Entry 6PTJ (electron microscopy, 3.80 A resolution); this record covers chains E and F of the 14 polymer chains in the assembly.

Chain E (and F):
Name: DNA polymerase alpha-binding protein
Source organism: Saccharomyces cerevisiae (strain ATCC 204508 / S288c)
Notes: chain F of this document is another copy of the same molecule, construct and numbering; everything in this record applies to it too
UniProtKB: Q01454 (CTF4_YEAST); residue numbers follow UniProt; this construct covers 1-927
Chain sequence (927 residues; numbered 1 to 927; the number before each row is that of its first residue):
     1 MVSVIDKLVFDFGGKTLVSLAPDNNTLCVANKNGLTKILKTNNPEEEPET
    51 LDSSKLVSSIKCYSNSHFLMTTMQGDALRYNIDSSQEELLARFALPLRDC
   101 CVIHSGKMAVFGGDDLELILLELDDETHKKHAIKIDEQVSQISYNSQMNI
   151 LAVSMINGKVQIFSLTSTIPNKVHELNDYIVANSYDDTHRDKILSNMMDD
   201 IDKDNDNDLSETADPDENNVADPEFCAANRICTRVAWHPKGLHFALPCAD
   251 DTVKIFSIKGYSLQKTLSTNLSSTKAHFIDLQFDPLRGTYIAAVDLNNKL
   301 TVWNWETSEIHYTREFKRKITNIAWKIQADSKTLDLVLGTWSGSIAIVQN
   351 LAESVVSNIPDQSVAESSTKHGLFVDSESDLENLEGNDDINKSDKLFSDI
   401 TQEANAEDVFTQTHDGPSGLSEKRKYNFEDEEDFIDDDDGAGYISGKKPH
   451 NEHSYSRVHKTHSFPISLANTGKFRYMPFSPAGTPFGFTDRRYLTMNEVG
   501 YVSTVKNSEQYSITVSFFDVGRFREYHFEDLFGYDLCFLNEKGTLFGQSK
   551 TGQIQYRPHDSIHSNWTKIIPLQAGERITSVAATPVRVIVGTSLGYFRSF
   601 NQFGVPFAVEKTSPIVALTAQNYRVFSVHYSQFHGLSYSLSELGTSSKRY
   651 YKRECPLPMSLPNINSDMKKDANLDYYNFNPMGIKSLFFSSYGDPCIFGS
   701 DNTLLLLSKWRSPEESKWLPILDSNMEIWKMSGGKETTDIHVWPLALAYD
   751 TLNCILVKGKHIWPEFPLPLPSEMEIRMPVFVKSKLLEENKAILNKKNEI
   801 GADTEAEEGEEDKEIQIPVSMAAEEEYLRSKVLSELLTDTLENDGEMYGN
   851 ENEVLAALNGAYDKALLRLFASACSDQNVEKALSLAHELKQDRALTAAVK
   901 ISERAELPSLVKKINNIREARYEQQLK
Unresolved in the structure: 1-473, 664-670, 791-813 (chain F: 1-473, 791-813)

Chain E / chain F interface:
Pairs across the interface (27):
  H563(E) - E880(F)  salt bridge
  P571(E) - F781(F)
  Q573(E) - D723(F)
  Y596(E) - P720(F)  hydrophobic
  N601(E) - S884(F)
  F603(E) - E880(F)
  F603(E) - S884(F)
  P606(E) - Y827(F)
  F607(E) - Y827(F)
  F607(E) - L828(F)
  E610(E) - S716(F)
  E610(E) - K717(F)
  E610(E) - W718(F)
  K611(E) - P658(F)
  K611(E) - W718(F)  hydrogen bond (backbone-backbone)
  K611(E) - P720(F)
  T612(E) - P658(F)
  F633(E) - L636(F)  hydrophobic
  H634(E) - L636(F)
  H634(E) - P656(F)
  H634(E) - L657(F)  hydrogen bond (side chain-backbone)
  K648(E) - E715(F)
  Y650(E) - E714(F)
  R653(E) - K652(F)
  R653(E) - C655(F)  hydrogen bond
  R653(E) - E714(F)
  E654(E) - P656(F)
Interface residues without a listed pair, chain E (24 interface residues in all): I569, R598, V605, A608, V609, S613, R649
Interface residues without a listed pair, chain F (32 interface residues in all): H634, G635, Y638, M659, L661, T703, L705, L719, P779, V780, V782, K831, K881, L885

Summary:
24 residues of chain E face 32 of chain F across their interface, with 3 hydrogen bonds and 1 salt bridge.
Polar contacts include H563(E)-E880(F), H634(E)-L657(F) and R653(E)-C655(F).
Chain E and chain F are both DNA polymerase alpha-binding protein (Saccharomyces cerevisiae (strain ATCC
204508 / S288c)); the structure, Structure of Ctf4 trimer in complex with one CMG helicase, was determined by
electron microscopy together with 6PTN and 6PTO from the same study.
